PDB entry 2OI9 | X-ray diffraction, 2.35 A resolution | chains B and C of the 4 polymer chains in the assembly

Chain B:
Name: T cell receptor alpha chain
Organism: Mus musculus
Reference sequence: P01738 (TVA1_MOUSE); the author numbering skips numbers that UniProt does not, so the offset changes along the chain: 1-93 = UniProt 21-113; 99-115 = UniProt 114-130
Amino-acid sequence (113 residues; row label = number of the first residue in the row; note: 5 numbers in that range are skipped by the numbering (no residue carries them; nothing is unmodelled there)):
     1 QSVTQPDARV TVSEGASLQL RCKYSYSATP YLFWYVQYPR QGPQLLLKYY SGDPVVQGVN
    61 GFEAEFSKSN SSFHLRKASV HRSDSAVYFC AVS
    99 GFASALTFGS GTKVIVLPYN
Disordered / not traced: 116-118
UniProt features mapped onto this chain:
  - region: Phe-100 to Leu-115 (J segment)
  - glycosylation: Asn-70 (N-linked (GlcNAc...) asparagine)
Disulfides: Cys-22/Cys-90

Chain C:
Name: T cell receptor beta chain
Organism: Mus musculus
Reference sequence: A2NTY6 (A2NTY6_MOUSE); aligned to UniProt positions 30-139 over residues 1-117 (the alignment contains insertions or deletions, so no single offset holds)
Amino-acid sequence (121 residues; row label = number of the first residue in the row; note: 7 numbers in that range are skipped by the numbering (no residue carries them; nothing is unmodelled there)):
     1 EAAVTQSPRN KVAVTGEKVT LSCNQTNNHN NMYWYRQDTG HELRLIYYSY GAGSTEKGDI
    61 PDG
    65 YKASRPSQEN FSLTLESATP SQTSVYFCAS GGGG
   105 TLYFGAGTRL SVLSSALEHH HHHH
Disordered / not traced: 119-128
Disulfides: Cys-23/Cys-92

How chain B and chain C interact:
Pairs across the interface (43):
  Phe-33(B) / Gly-98(C)
  Phe-33(B) / Thr-105(C)
  Tyr-35(B) / Thr-105(C)
  Tyr-35(B) / Leu-106(C)  hydrogen bond (side chain-backbone)
  Tyr-35(B) / Phe-108(C)  hydrophobic
  Gln-37(B) / Gln-37(C)  hydrogen bond
  Gln-37(B) / Phe-91(C)
  Arg-40(B) / Arg-9(C)  hydrogen bond (backbone-side chain)
  Arg-40(B) / Ala-110(C)
  Gln-41(B) / Phe-91(C)
  Gln-41(B) / Ala-110(C)
  Gly-42(B) / Phe-91(C)
  Gly-42(B) / Gly-109(C)
  Gly-42(B) / Ala-110(C)
  Pro-43(B) / Leu-43(C)  hydrophobic
  Pro-43(B) / Phe-108(C)
  Leu-45(B) / Thr-105(C)
  Lys-48(B) / Thr-105(C)
  Tyr-50(B) / Gly-98(C)
  Tyr-50(B) / Thr-105(C)
  Phe-89(B) / Gln-37(C)
  Phe-89(B) / Gly-40(C)
  Phe-89(B) / His-41(C)
  Phe-100(B) / Tyr-48(C)
  Phe-100(B) / Tyr-50(C)
  Ala-101(B) / Tyr-33(C)  hydrogen bond (backbone-side chain)
  Ala-101(B) / Tyr-48(C)  hydrophobic
  Ala-101(B) / Tyr-50(C)  hydrophobic
  Ser-102(B) / Tyr-33(C)
  Ser-102(B) / Gly-98(C)
  Ser-102(B) / Leu-106(C)
  Ala-103(B) / Tyr-33(C)  hydrophobic
  Ala-103(B) / Tyr-35(C)
  Ala-103(B) / Leu-45(C)  hydrophobic
  Leu-104(B) / Tyr-35(C)  hydrogen bond (backbone-side chain)
  Leu-104(B) / Leu-106(C)  hydrophobic
  Phe-106(B) / Tyr-35(C)  hydrophobic
  Phe-106(B) / Glu-42(C)
  Phe-106(B) / Leu-43(C)  hydrophobic
  Phe-106(B) / Phe-108(C)  hydrophobic
  Gly-107(B) / Glu-42(C)
  Ser-108(B) / His-41(C)
  Ser-108(B) / Glu-42(C)
Other interface residues (no listed pair), chain B (20 interface residues in all): Val-87
Other interface residues (no listed pair), chain C (20 interface residues in all): Gly-97, Arg-113

In short:
Chain B and chain C each contribute 20 residues to their interface; the contacts include 5 hydrogen bonds.
Polar pairs include Tyr-35(B)/Leu-106(C), Gln-37(B)/Gln-37(C) and Arg-40(B)/Arg-9(C).
Here chain B is T cell receptor alpha chain and chain C is T cell receptor beta chain, both from Mus musculus.
Entry 2OI9 (Structure of the 2C/Ld/QL9 allogeneic complex) was determined by X-ray diffraction (same
publication as 2E7L).
